Entry 7T67 (electron microscopy, 3.00 A resolution); this record covers chains A and C of the 3 polymer chains in the assembly.

== Chain A (and C) ==
Molecule: Spike glycoprotein
Source organism: Severe acute respiratory syndrome coronavirus 2
Notes: chain C of this document is another copy of the same molecule, construct and numbering; everything in this record applies to it too
UniProtKB: P0DTC2 (SPIKE_SARS2); residue numbers follow UniProt; this construct covers 1-1149
Sequence (1149 residues; each row starts with the number of its first residue):
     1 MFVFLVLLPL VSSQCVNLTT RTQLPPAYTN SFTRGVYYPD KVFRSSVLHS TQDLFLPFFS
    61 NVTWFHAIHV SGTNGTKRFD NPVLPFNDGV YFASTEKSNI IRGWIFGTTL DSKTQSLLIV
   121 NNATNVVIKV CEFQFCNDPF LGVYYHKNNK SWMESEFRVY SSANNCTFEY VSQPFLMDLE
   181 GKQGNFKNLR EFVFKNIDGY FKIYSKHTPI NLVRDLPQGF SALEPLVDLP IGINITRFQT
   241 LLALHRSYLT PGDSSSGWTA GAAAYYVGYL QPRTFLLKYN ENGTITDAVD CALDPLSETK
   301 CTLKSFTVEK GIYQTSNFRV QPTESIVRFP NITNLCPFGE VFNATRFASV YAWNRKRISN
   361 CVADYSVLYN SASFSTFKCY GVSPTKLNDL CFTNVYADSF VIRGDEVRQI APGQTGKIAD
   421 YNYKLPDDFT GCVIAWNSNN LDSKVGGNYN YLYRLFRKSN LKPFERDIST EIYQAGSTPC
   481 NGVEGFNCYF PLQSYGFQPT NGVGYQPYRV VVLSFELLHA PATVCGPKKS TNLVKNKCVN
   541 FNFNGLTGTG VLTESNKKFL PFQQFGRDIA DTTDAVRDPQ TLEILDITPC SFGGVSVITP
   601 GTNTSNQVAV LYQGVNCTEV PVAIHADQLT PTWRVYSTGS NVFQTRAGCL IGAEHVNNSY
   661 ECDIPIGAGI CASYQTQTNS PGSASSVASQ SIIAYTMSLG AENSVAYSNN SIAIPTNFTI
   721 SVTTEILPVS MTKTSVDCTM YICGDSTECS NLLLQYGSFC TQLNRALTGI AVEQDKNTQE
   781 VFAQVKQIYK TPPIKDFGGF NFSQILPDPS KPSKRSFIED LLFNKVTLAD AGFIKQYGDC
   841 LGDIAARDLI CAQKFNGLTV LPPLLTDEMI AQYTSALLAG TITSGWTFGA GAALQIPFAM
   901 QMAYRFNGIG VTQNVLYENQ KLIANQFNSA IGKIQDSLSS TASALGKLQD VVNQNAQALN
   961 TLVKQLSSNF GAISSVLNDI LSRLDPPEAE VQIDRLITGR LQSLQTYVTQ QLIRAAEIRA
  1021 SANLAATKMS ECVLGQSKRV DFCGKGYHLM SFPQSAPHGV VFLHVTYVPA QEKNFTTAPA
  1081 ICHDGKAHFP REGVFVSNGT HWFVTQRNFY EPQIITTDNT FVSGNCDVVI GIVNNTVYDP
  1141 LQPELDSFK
Unresolved in the structure: 1-25, 67-78, 142-152, 178-185, 247-260, 622-639, 677-689, 829-851
Construct notes: variant G614 (Asp in P0DTC2); engineered mutation G682 (Arg in P0DTC2), S683 (Arg in P0DTC2), S685 (Arg in P0DTC2), P986 (Lys in P0DTC2), P987 (Val in P0DTC2)
UniProt features mapped onto this chain:
  - region: N280 to C301 (Putative superantigen), R403 to D405 (Integrin-binding motif), N448 to F456 (Immunodominant HLA epitope recognized by the CD8+), P681, A684 (Putative superantigen), S816 to Y837 (Fusion peptide 1), K835 to F855 (Fusion peptide 2)
  - site: R815, S816 (Cleavage)
  - glycosylation: N17 (N-linked (GlcNAc...) (complex) asparagine), N61 (N-linked (GlcNAc...) (hybrid) asparagine), N74 (N-linked (GlcNAc...) (complex) asparagine), N122 (N-linked (GlcNAc...) (hybrid) asparagine), N149 (N-linked (GlcNAc...) (complex) asparagine), N165 (N-linked (GlcNAc...) (complex) asparagine), N234 (N-linked (GlcNAc...) (high mannose) asparagine), N282 (N-linked (GlcNAc...) (complex) asparagine), T323 (O-linked (GalNAc) threonine), S325 (O-linked (HexNAc...) serine), N331 (N-linked (GlcNAc...) (complex) asparagine), N343 (N-linked (GlcNAc...) (complex) asparagine), N603 (N-linked (GlcNAc...) (hybrid) asparagine), N616 (N-linked (GlcNAc...) (complex) asparagine), N657 (N-linked (GlcNAc...) (complex) asparagine), T676 (O-linked (GlcNAc...) threonine), T678 (O-linked (GlcNAc...) threonine), N709 (N-linked (GlcNAc...) (high mannose) asparagine), N717 (N-linked (GlcNAc...) (hybrid) asparagine), N801 (N-linked (GlcNAc...) (hybrid) asparagine) and 3 more in UniProt
  - natural variant: L5 (L5F: In strain: Iota/B.1.526), S13 (S13I: In strain: Epsilon/B.1.427/B.1.429), L18 (L18F: In strain: Beta/B.1.351, Gamma/P.1 and 1 more), T19 (T19I: In strain: Omicron/BQ.1.1, Omicron/XBB.1.5 and 1 more; T19R: In strain: Delta/B.1.617.2, Omicron/BA.2 and 4 more), T20 (T20N: In strain: Gamma/P.1), L24 to A27 (sequence variant, change not given here; In strain: Omicron/BA.2, Omicron/BA.2.12.1 and 6 more), P26 (P26S: In strain: Gamma/P.1), Q52 (Q52H: In strain: Omicron/EG.5.1), A67 (A67V: In strain: Eta/B.1.525, Omicron/BA.1), H69 to V70 (deletion: In strain: Alpha/B.1.1.7, Eta/B.1.525 and 5 more), G75 (G75V: In strain: Lambda/C.37), T76 (T76I: In strain: Lambda/C.37), 81 further natural variant entries in UniProt
  - mutagenesis: H69 to V70 (Increased incorporation of cleaved spike into virions), N121 (N121Q: Partial loss of biliverdin affinity), R190 (R190K: Partial loss of biliverdin affinity), N234 (N234Q: Increased resistance to neutralizing antibodies), N331 (N331Q: Reduced viral infectivity), N343 (N343Q: Reduced viral infectivity), L452 (L452R: Increased resistance to neutralizing antibodies. Decreases HLA binding to NF9 epitope. Increased binding affinity to human ACE2), Y453 (Y453F: Decreased HLA binding to NF9 epitope. Increased binding affinity to human ACE2), A475 (A475V: Increased resistance to neutralizing antibodies), V483 (V483A: Increased resistance to neutralizing antibodies), E484 (E484D: Increased replication in human TMEM106B overexpressing cells), F490 (F490L: Increased resistance to neutralizing antibodies and human covalescent sera neutralization), 11 further mutagenesis entries in UniProt
Disulfides: C131-C166, C291-C301, C336-C361, C379-C432, C391-C525, C480-C488, C538-C590, C617-C649, C662-C671, C738-C760, C743-C749, C1032-C1043, C1082-C1126
Covalently attached groups: N-acetylglucosamine (NAG) linked to N61, N122, N165, N234, N282, N331, N343, N603, N616, N657, N709, N717, N801, N1074, N1098, N1134

== Interface between chain A and chain C ==
Residue-residue contacts - 119 pairs, chain A then chain C:
  K41(A) - F562(C)  hydrogen bond (side chain-backbone)
  K41(A) - Q563(C)
  K41(A) - Q564(C)
  V42(A) - Q563(C)
  V42(A) - F565(C)
  V42(A) - R567(C)
  F43(A) - K558(C)
  F43(A) - F559(C)  hydrophobic
  F43(A) - Q563(C)
  F43(A) - F565(C)  hydrogen bond (backbone-backbone)
  F43(A) - G566(C)
  F43(A) - R567(C)  hydrogen bond (backbone-backbone)
  V47(A) - D568(C)
  Y200(A) - N394(C)  hydrogen bond
  Y200(A) - E516(C)  hydrogen bond
  P225(A) - F562(C)
  D737(A) - N317(C)  hydrogen bond
  M740(A) - R319(C)
  M740(A) - F592(C)  hydrophobic
  D745(A) - R319(C)
  Q755(A) - S968(C)  hydrogen bond (backbone-side chain)
  Q755(A) - N969(C)
  Q755(A) - F970(C)  hydrogen bond (backbone-backbone)
  Q755(A) - G971(C)
  Y756(A) - Q965(C)
  Y756(A) - S968(C)
  Y756(A) - F970(C)
  G757(A) - Q965(C)
  G757(A) - S968(C)
  S758(A) - T961(C)
  S758(A) - Q965(C)  hydrogen bond (backbone-side chain)
  F759(A) - Q965(C)
  F759(A) - S1003(C)
  Q762(A) - T961(C)
  Q762(A) - T1006(C)
  Q787(A) - A701(C)
  Q787(A) - N703(C)  hydrogen bond
  I788(A) - A701(C)  hydrogen bond (backbone-backbone)
  I788(A) - E702(C)
  I788(A) - N703(C)  hydrogen bond (backbone-backbone)
  Y789(A) - N703(C)
  K790(A) - E702(C)  salt bridge
  K790(A) - N703(C)  hydrogen bond (backbone-backbone)
  K790(A) - S704(C)  hydrogen bond
  P792(A) - Y707(C)  hydrophobic
  D796(A) - Y707(C)  hydrogen bond (backbone-side chain)
  D796(A) - N709(C)  hydrogen bond
  F797(A) - Y707(C)
  F855(A) - F592(C)
  P862(A) - A647(C)  hydrophobic
  P863(A) - A668(C)  hydrogen bond (backbone-backbone)
  L864(A) - P665(C)  hydrophobic
  L864(A) - A668(C)
  L864(A) - G669(C)  hydrogen bond (backbone-backbone)
  T866(A) - A668(C)
  M869(A) - G669(C)
  Q872(A) - L699(C)
  Y873(A) - L699(C)  hydrophobic
  T883(A) - V705(C)
  G889(A) - K1045(C)  hydrogen bond (backbone-side chain)
  A890(A) - K1045(C)
  A890(A) - G1046(C)
  A890(A) - Y1047(C)  hydrophobic
  A892(A) - E1072(C)
  L894(A) - A713(C)
  L894(A) - E1072(C)
  Q895(A) - V705(C)
  Q895(A) - A706(C)
  Q895(A) - S711(C)
  Q895(A) - I712(C)
  Q895(A) - A713(C)  hydrogen bond (backbone-backbone)
  Q895(A) - N1074(C)
  I896(A) - Y707(C)
  I896(A) - S711(C)
  P897(A) - Y707(C)
  P897(A) - N709(C)
  P897(A) - S711(C)
  F898(A) - Y707(C)  hydrogen bond (backbone-side chain)
  M900(A) - T1077(C)
  M900(A) - V1094(C)  hydrophobic
  Y904(A) - I712(C)
  Y904(A) - V1094(C)
  Y904(A) - R1107(C)
  Q913(A) - F1089(C)
  Q913(A) - P1090(C)
  N914(A) - S1123(C)  hydrogen bond
  Y917(A) - P1079(C)
  Y917(A) - F1089(C)  hydrophobic
  E918(A) - V1128(C)
  V963(A) - A570(C)  hydrophobic
  S967(A) - D571(C)  hydrogen bond
  N978(A) - T547(C)  hydrogen bond (side chain-backbone)
  L981(A) - K386(C)  hydrogen bond (backbone-side chain)
  S982(A) - K386(C)
  S982(A) - L390(C)
  R983(A) - G381(C)
  R983(A) - V382(C)
  R983(A) - S383(C)  hydrogen bond (backbone-backbone)
  R983(A) - K386(C)
  L984(A) - G381(C)
  L984(A) - V382(C)  hydrophobic
  L984(A) - S383(C)
  L984(A) - K386(C)  hydrogen bond (backbone-side chain)
  D985(A) - S383(C)
  D985(A) - K386(C)
  L1012(A) - Q1010(C)
  L1012(A) - I1013(C)  hydrophobic
  R1019(A) - E1017(C)  salt bridge
  S1030(A) - V1040(C)
  S1030(A) - D1041(C)  hydrogen bond
  E1031(A) - R1039(C)  salt bridge
  E1031(A) - V1040(C)
  L1034(A) - D1041(C)
  R1039(A) - R1039(C)
  E1144(A) - L1141(C)
  E1144(A) - Q1142(C)
  E1144(A) - L1145(C)
  F1148(A) - L1145(C)  hydrophobic
  F1148(A) - F1148(C)  hydrophobic
Interface residues without a listed pair, chain A (81 interface residues in all): R44, E224, P230, G283, K378, R765, K786, K854, N856, G857, T859, L865, S884, W886, G891, Q920, L1001, Q1005, T1009, T1027
Interface residues without a listed pair, chain C (92 interface residues in all): R357, Y396, F486, L517, G548, K557, L560, I569, I666, G667, I670, C671, M697, G700, S708, P715, Q957, Q1002, T1009, V1068, F1121, V1129, I1130

== Summary ==
81 residues of chain A and 92 residues of chain C are in contact; the contacts include 28 hydrogen bonds and 3
salt bridges. Polar pairs include K790(A)-E702(C), R1019(A)-E1017(C) and E1031(A)-R1039(C). Covalently linked
N-acetylglucosamine: at N61(A), N122(A), N165(A), N234(A), N282(A) and N331(A) and 10 more.
Chain A and chain C are both Spike glycoprotein (Severe acute respiratory syndrome coronavirus 2); the
structure, SARS-CoV-2 S (Spike Glycoprotein) D614G with One(1) RBD Up, was determined by electron microscopy
(same publication as 7T3M).
